PDB entry 5HK0 | X-ray diffraction, 2.25 A resolution | chains A and B of the 3 polymer chains in the assembly

== Chain A (and B) ==
Name: Endoribonuclease MazF6
Source organism: Mycobacterium tuberculosis (strain ATCC 25618 / H37Rv)
Notes: EC 3.1.27.-; chain B of this document is another copy of the same molecule, construct and numbering; everything in this record applies to it too
UniProtKB: P9WII3 (MAZF6_MYCTU); numbering as in UniProt (aligned over 1-114)
Amino-acid sequence (114 residues; each row starts with the number of its first residue):
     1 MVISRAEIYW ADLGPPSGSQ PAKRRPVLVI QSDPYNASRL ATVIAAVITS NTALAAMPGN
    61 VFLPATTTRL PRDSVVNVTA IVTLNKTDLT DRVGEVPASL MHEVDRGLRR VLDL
Disordered / not traced: 16-20 (chain B: 14-20)

== Interface between chain A and chain B ==
Residue-residue contacts - 52 pairs, chain A then chain B:
  Arg5(A) - Leu112(B)  hydrogen bond (side chain-backbone)
  Arg5(A) - Asp113(B)
  Arg5(A) - Leu114(B)
  Ile30(A) - Leu112(B)
  Gln31(A) - Val111(B)
  Ser32(A) - Arg110(B)  hydrogen bond (side chain-backbone)
  Ser32(A) - Val111(B)  hydrogen bond (backbone-backbone)
  Ser32(A) - Asp113(B)
  Tyr35(A) - Pro58(B)
  Tyr35(A) - Gly59(B)
  Tyr35(A) - Arg110(B)
  Tyr35(A) - Val111(B)  hydrophobic
  Leu40(A) - Thr79(B)
  Thr42(A) - Thr79(B)
  Ile44(A) - Val78(B)
  Ile44(A) - Thr79(B)
  Ile44(A) - Ile81(B)  hydrophobic
  Ile44(A) - Val111(B)  hydrophobic
  Ile44(A) - Leu112(B)  hydrophobic
  Pro58(A) - Tyr35(B)
  Gly59(A) - Tyr35(B)
  Val78(A) - Ile44(B)
  Thr79(A) - Tyr35(B)
  Thr79(A) - Ile44(B)
  Thr79(A) - Thr83(B)
  Ala80(A) - Thr83(B)
  Ile81(A) - Ile44(B)  hydrophobic
  Ile81(A) - Ile81(B)  hydrophobic
  Ile81(A) - Val82(B)
  Ile81(A) - Thr83(B)  hydrogen bond (backbone-side chain)
  Val82(A) - Ile81(B)
  Thr83(A) - Thr79(B)
  Thr83(A) - Ala80(B)
  Thr83(A) - Ile81(B)  hydrogen bond (side chain-backbone)
  Asp105(A) - Leu114(B)
  Leu108(A) - Leu114(B)  hydrophobic
  Arg110(A) - Ser32(B)  hydrogen bond (backbone-side chain)
  Arg110(A) - Tyr35(B)
  Val111(A) - Gln31(B)
  Val111(A) - Ser32(B)  hydrogen bond (backbone-backbone)
  Val111(A) - Tyr35(B)
  Val111(A) - Ile44(B)  hydrophobic
  Leu112(A) - Arg5(B)  hydrogen bond (backbone-side chain)
  Leu112(A) - Ile30(B)
  Leu112(A) - Ile44(B)  hydrophobic
  Leu112(A) - Leu112(B)  hydrophobic
  Asp113(A) - Arg5(B)
  Asp113(A) - Ser32(B)
  Leu114(A) - Arg5(B)
  Leu114(A) - Asp105(B)
  Leu114(A) - Leu108(B)  hydrophobic
  Leu114(A) - Leu114(B)  hydrophobic
Other interface residues (no listed pair), chain A (24 interface residues in all): Arg109
Other interface residues (no listed pair), chain B (24 interface residues in all): Leu40, Thr42, Arg109

== Summary ==
Chain A and chain B each contribute 24 residues to their interface; the contacts include 8 hydrogen bonds.
Polar pairs include Arg5(A)-Leu112(B), Ser32(A)-Arg110(B) and Ile81(A)-Thr83(B).
Chain A and chain B are both Endoribonuclease MazF6 (Mycobacterium tuberculosis (strain ATCC 25618 / H37Rv));
the structure, Crystal structure of M. tuberculosis MazF-mt3 (Rv1991c) in complex with RNA, was determined by
X-ray diffraction.
